PDB entry 6GRG | X-ray diffraction, 2.35 A resolution | chains 2 and D of the 5 polymer chains in the assembly

Chain 2:
Protein: Microcin B17-processing protein McbB
From: Escherichia coli str. K-12 substr. MG1655
UniProtKB: P23184 (MCBB_ECOLX); residue numbers follow UniProt; this construct covers 1-295
Chain sequence (295 residues; each row starts with the number of its first residue):
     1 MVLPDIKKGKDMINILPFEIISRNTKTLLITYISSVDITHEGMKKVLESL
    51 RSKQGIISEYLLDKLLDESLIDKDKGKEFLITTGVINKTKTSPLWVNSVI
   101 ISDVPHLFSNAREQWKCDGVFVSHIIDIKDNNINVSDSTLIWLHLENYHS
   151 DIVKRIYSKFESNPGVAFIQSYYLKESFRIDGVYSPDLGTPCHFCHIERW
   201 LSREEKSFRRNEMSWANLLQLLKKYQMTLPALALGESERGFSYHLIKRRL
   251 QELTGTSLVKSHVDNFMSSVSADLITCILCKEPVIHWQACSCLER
Unresolved in the structure: 1-12, 295
Bound ions: Zn2+: Cys-192, Cys-195, Cys-290, Cys-292
Small-molecule neighbours: ATP (adenosine-5'-triphosphate): Ser-58, Glu-59, Tyr-60, Thr-91
What the authors report for this chain:
  - binding site for the ligand ADP: Leu-222

Chain D:
Protein: Microcin B17-processing protein McbD
From: Escherichia coli str. K-12 substr. MG1655
UniProtKB: P23186 (MCBD_ECOLX); numbering as in UniProt (aligned over 1-396)
Chain sequence (396 residues; numbered 1 to 396; the number before each row is that of its first residue):
     1 MINVYSNLMSAWPATMAMSPKLNRNMPTFSQIWDYERITPASAAGETLKS
    51 IQGAIGEYFERRHFFNEIVTGGQKTLYEMMPPSAAKAFTEAFFQISSLTR
   101 DEIITHKFKTVRAFNLFSLEQQEIPAVIIALDNITAADDLKFYPDRDTCG
   151 CSFHGSLNDAIEGSLCEFMERQSLLLYWLQGKANTEISSEIVTGINHIDE
   201 ILLALRSEGDIRIFDITLPGAPGHAVLTLYGTKNKISRIKYSTGLSYANS
   251 LKKALCKSVVELWQSYICLHNFLIGGYTDDDIIDSYQRHFMSCNKYESFT
   301 DLCENTVLLSDDVKLTLEENITSDTNLLNYLQQISDNIFVYYARERVSNS
   351 LVWYTKIVSPDFFLHMNNSGAININNKIYHTGDGIKVRESKMVPFP
Differences from the reference sequence: conflict Arg-171 (Thr in P23186)
Bound ions: Mg2+ site 1: Glu-57 (together with ADP, phosphate ion); Mg2+ site 2: Glu-167 (together with ADP, phosphate ion); Mg2+ site 3: Glu-261 (together with ADP, phosphate ion)
Small-molecule neighbours: ADP (adenosine-5'-diphosphate): Ala-43, Gln-52, Gly-53, Gly-56, Glu-57, Glu-60, Ser-152, Phe-153, His-154, Gly-155, Glu-167, Lys-257, Glu-261
What the authors report for this chain:
  - binding site for ADP: Gln-52 to Gly-53, His-154
  - Mg2+ coordination: Glu-167
  - mutagenesis - T148A, E167A, Q264A, P394G/P396G, P396*: decreased catalytic activity
  - catalytic residues: Pro-396
  - catalytic residues: Thr-148, Glu-167, Gln-264 (proposed by the authors, not directly observed)

Interface between chain 2 and chain D:
Contacting residue pairs (97):
  Leu-16(2) with Arg-346(D)
  Pro-17(2) with Asn-349(D); Ser-350(D); Leu-351(D)
  Phe-18(2) with Leu-351(D), hydrophobic
  Glu-19(2) with Ser-156(D); Leu-157(D), hydrogen bond (side chain-backbone); Trp-353(D)
  Ile-21(2) with Leu-119(D); Ile-161(D), hydrophobic
  Arg-23(2) with Leu-116(D), hydrogen bond (side chain-backbone); Phe-117(D); Leu-119(D); Leu-328(D)
  Lys-26(2) with Ser-118(D); Leu-119(D)
  Leu-28(2) with Phe-114(D), hydrophobic; Leu-119(D); Gln-121(D)
  Ile-30(2) with Tyr-342(D), hydrophobic; Arg-344(D); Trp-353(D), hydrophobic
  Thr-31(2) with Arg-344(D), hydrogen bond (backbone-side chain)
  Tyr-32(2) with Arg-344(D); Leu-351(D), hydrophobic
  Ile-33(2) with Arg-344(D)
  Ser-34(2) with Arg-344(D), hydrogen bond (backbone-side chain)
  Ser-35(2) with Gln-121(D), hydrogen bond (backbone-side chain); Tyr-342(D), hydrogen bond; Arg-344(D), hydrogen bond
  Val-36(2) with Gln-121(D)
  Asp-37(2) with Gln-121(D), hydrogen bond
  Leu-174(2) with Met-9(D), hydrophobic
  Glu-176(2) with Asn-7(D), hydrogen bond
  Leu-188(2) with Arg-346(D), hydrogen bond (backbone-side chain)
  Gly-189(2) with Arg-346(D), hydrogen bond (backbone-side chain)
  His-196(2) with Met-9(D); Ala-11(D)
  Arg-199(2) with Arg-62(D); Glu-67(D), salt bridge; Glu-345(D), salt bridge; Tyr-354(D), hydrogen bond
  Trp-200(2) with Leu-8(D), hydrogen bond (side chain-backbone); Met-9(D); Ser-10(D), hydrogen bond (side chain-backbone); Arg-37(D)
  Ser-202(2) with Asn-66(D), hydrogen bond (side chain-backbone); Glu-67(D)
  Arg-203(2) with Ser-10(D), hydrogen bond (side chain-backbone); Ala-11(D), hydrogen bond (side chain-backbone); Asp-34(D), salt bridge; Arg-37(D); Tyr-58(D), hydrogen bond; Arg-62(D); Asn-66(D)
  Glu-204(2) with Arg-37(D), salt bridge
  Glu-205(2) with Ile-134(D)
  Lys-206(2) with Phe-65(D); Asn-66(D), hydrogen bond (backbone-side chain); Ile-68(D), hydrogen bond (side chain-backbone); Asp-132(D); Thr-135(D), hydrogen bond
  Ser-207(2) with Glu-36(D); Arg-37(D); Asn-66(D)
  Phe-208(2) with Glu-36(D), hydrogen bond (backbone-backbone); Arg-37(D), hydrogen bond (backbone-backbone); Phe-65(D), hydrophobic; Ile-283(D), hydrophobic; Asp-284(D)
  Arg-209(2) with Glu-36(D), salt bridge; Asp-280(D), hydrogen bond (side chain-backbone); Ile-283(D)
  Trp-215(2) with Leu-8(D)
  His-262(2) with Asn-349(D), hydrogen bond
  Val-263(2) with Arg-346(D); Ser-348(D); Asn-349(D)
  Asp-264(2) with Ser-348(D), hydrogen bond
  Met-267(2) with Arg-346(D); Ser-348(D)
  Glu-282(2) with Ser-6(D); Ser-10(D), hydrogen bond; Trp-12(D)
  Pro-283(2) with Trp-12(D), hydrogen bond (backbone-side chain)
  Ile-285(2) with Phe-59(D), hydrophobic; Arg-346(D); Val-347(D), hydrophobic
  His-286(2) with Glu-345(D); Arg-346(D), hydrogen bond (backbone-backbone)
  Trp-287(2) with Glu-67(D); Glu-345(D)
  Gln-288(2) with Arg-112(D); Ala-343(D); Arg-344(D), hydrogen bond; Glu-345(D), hydrogen bond (backbone-side chain)
  Ala-289(2) with Val-69(D), hydrophobic
Interface residues without a listed pair, chain 2 (46 interface residues in all): Ser-22, Thr-27, Ser-177
Interface residues without a listed pair, chain D (51 interface residues in all): Pro-13, Ile-38, Thr-39, Gly-155

Overview:
46 residues of chain 2 and 51 residues of chain D are in contact, with 31 hydrogen bonds and 5 salt bridges.
Polar contacts include Arg-199(2)/Glu-67(D), Arg-199(2)/Glu-345(D) and Arg-203(2)/Asp-34(D). From the paper:
catalytic residues Pro-396(D), Thr-148(D) and Glu-167(D) among others; T148A, E167A and Q264A of chain D,
among others, reduce catalytic activity; 5 substitutions were tested in all.
Chain 2 is Microcin B17-processing protein McbB and chain D is Microcin B17-processing protein McbD, both from
Escherichia coli str. K-12 substr. MG1655; the structure, E. coli Microcin synthetase McbBCD complex with
pro-MccB17, ADP and phosphate bound, was determined by X-ray diffraction together with 6GOS, 6GRH and 6GRI
from the same study.
